Entry 5EY2 (X-ray diffraction, 3.00 A resolution); this record covers chains A and D of the 4 polymer chains in the assembly.

Chain A (and D):
Protein: GTP-sensing transcriptional pleiotropic repressor CodY
From: Bacillus cereus (strain ATCC 14579 / DSM 31)
Notes: chain D of this document is another copy of the same molecule, construct and numbering; everything in this record applies to it too
UniProtKB: Q819X8 (CODY_BACCR); residue numbers follow UniProt; this construct covers 1-259
Chain sequence (276 residues; each row starts with the number of its first residue; numbers below 1 keep their minus sign (His-16 is residue -16)):
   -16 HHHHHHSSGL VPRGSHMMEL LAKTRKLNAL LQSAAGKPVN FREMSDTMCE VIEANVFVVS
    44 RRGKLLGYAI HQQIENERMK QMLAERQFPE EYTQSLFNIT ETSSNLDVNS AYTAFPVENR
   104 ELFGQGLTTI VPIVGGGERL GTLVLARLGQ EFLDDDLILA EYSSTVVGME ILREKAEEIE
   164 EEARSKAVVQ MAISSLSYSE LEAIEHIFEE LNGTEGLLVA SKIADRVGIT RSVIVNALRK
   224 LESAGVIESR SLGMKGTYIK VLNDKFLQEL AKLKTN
Unresolved in the structure: -16 to 0, 238-239, 257-259 (chain D: -16 to 3, 60-64, 92-108, 119-123, 257-259)
Sequence notes: expression tag (-16 to 0)
Modified / non-standard residues: Mse0 (selenomethionine); Mse1, Mse27, Mse31, Mse62, Mse65, Mse152, Mse174, Mse237 (selenomethionine; parent Met)
Swiss-Prot annotation at these positions:
  - DNA-binding region: Ala203 to Arg222 (H-T-H motif)
  - modified residue: Ser215 (Phosphoserine)
  - mutagenesis: Arg167 (R167A: Cannot form tetramers; when associated with A-183 and A-252), Glu183 (E183A: Cannot form tetramers; when associated with A-167 and A-252), Glu252 (E252A: Cannot form tetramers; when associated with A-167 and A-183)
From the paper describing this entry:
  - self-association interface (contacts with another copy of this molecule); pairs are residue here / residue on that copy: Ser177-Arg167, Glu183-Lys20 (hydrogen bond), Arg167
  - conformationally variable residues (side-chain flip): Glu101

How chain A and chain D interact:
Contacting residue pairs (26; chain A residue first):
  Gly120(A) - Gly211(D)
  Gly120(A) - Ile212(D)
  Glu121(A) - Tyr181(D)
  Leu155(A) - Tyr181(D)  hydrophobic
  Lys158(A) - Tyr181(D)
  Ala159(A) - Ser180(D)
  Ala159(A) - Tyr181(D)
  Ile162(A) - Ser180(D)
  Ile162(A) - Tyr181(D)  hydrophobic
  Ile162(A) - Leu184(D)  hydrophobic
  Glu163(A) - Ser177(D)
  Ala166(A) - Gln173(D)
  Ala166(A) - Ile176(D)  hydrophobic
  Ala166(A) - Ser177(D)
  Lys169(A) - Gln173(D)
  Ala170(A) - Ala170(D)
  Ala170(A) - Gln173(D)
  Gln173(A) - Ala166(D)
  Gln173(A) - Lys169(D)
  Ile176(A) - Ile162(D)  hydrophobic
  Ser177(A) - Glu163(D)
  Ser177(A) - Ala166(D)
  Ser177(A) - Arg167(D)
  Leu184(A) - Ile162(D)  hydrophobic
  Glu252(A) - Glu252(D)
  Lys255(A) - Gln251(D)
Also at the interface, not in a pair above, chain A (23 interface residues in all): Leu123, Glu165, Arg167, Mse174, Leu179, Ser180, Tyr181
Also at the interface, not in a pair above, chain D (19 interface residues in all): Lys158, Ala159, Mse174

Overview:
Chain A and chain D form an interface of 23 and 19 residues respectively. From UniProt: 3 mutagenesis sites on
chain A. The paper reports conformational variability at Glu101(A); a self-association interface involving
Arg167(A), Ser177(A) and Glu183(A).
Both chains are GTP-sensing transcriptional pleiotropic repressor CodY (Bacillus cereus (strain ATCC 14579 /
DSM 31)). Entry 5EY2 (Crystal structure of CodY from Bacillus cereus) was determined by X-ray diffraction
together with 5EY0 and 5EY1 from the same study.
